Entry 6M3V (X-ray diffraction, 4.60 A resolution (low resolution: residue-level contacts below are approximate; hydrogen-bond / salt-bridge calls are withheld)); this record covers chains I and N of the 18 polymer chains in the assembly.

[Chain I]
Molecule: 355-nt DNA strand
Source organism: other sequences
Sequence (355 nucleotides; numbered 1 to 355; the number before each row is that of its first residue):
     1 CGCTGACGAA AAAAAAAACG CATCCCGGTG CCGAGGCCGC TCAATTGGTC GTAGACAGCT
    61 CTAGCACCGC TTAAACGCAC GTACGCGCTG TCTACCGCGT TTTAACCGCC ACTAGAAGCG
   121 CTTACTAGTC TCCAGGCACG TGTGAGACCG GCACATGAAA AAAAAAATGC ATGCTCGAGT
   181 ATGAAAAAAA AAATCGCATC CCGGTGCCGA GGCCGCTCAA TTGGTCGTAG ACAGCTCTAG
   241 CACCGCTTAA ACGCACGTAC GCGCTGTCTA CCGCGTTTTA ACCGCCACTA GAAGCGCTTA
   301 CTAGTCTCCA GGCACGTGTG AGACCGGCAC ATGAAAAAAA AAACGTCAGC GGTAC
Bound ions: K+ near DC92 (its only coordinating residue here)

[Chain N]
Name: Histone H2B type 1-J
Source organism: Homo sapiens
Reference sequence: P06899 (H2B1J_HUMAN); residues 0-125 here correspond to UniProt positions 1-126 (UniProt number = residue number + 1)
Sequence (126 residues; numbered 0 to 125; the number before each row is that of its first residue; numbering starts at 0):
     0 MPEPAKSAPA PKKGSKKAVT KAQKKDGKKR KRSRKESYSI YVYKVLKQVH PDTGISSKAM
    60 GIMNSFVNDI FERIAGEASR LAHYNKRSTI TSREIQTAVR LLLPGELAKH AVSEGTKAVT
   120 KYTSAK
Not modelled in the structure: 0-30
Curated features (UniProtKB/Swiss-Prot):
  - modified residue: Pro-1 (N-acetylproline), Glu-2 (ADP-ribosyl glutamic acid), Lys-5 (N6-(2-hydroxyisobutyryl)lysine), Ser-6 (ADP-ribosylserine), Lys-11 (N6-(beta-hydroxybutyryl)lysine), Lys-12 (N6-(2-hydroxyisobutyryl)lysine), Ser-14 (Phosphoserine), Lys-15 (N6-acetyllysine), Lys-16 (N6-(beta-hydroxybutyryl)lysine), Lys-20 (N6-(2-hydroxyisobutyryl)lysine), Lys-23 (N6-(2-hydroxyisobutyryl)lysine), Lys-24 (N6-(2-hydroxyisobutyryl)lysine), Lys-34 (N6-(2-hydroxyisobutyryl)lysine), Glu-35 (PolyADP-ribosyl glutamic acid), Ser-36 (Phosphoserine), Lys-43 (N6-(2-hydroxyisobutyryl)lysine), Lys-46 (N6-(2-hydroxyisobutyryl)lysine), Lys-57 (N6,N6-dimethyllysine), Arg-79 (Dimethylated arginine), Lys-85 (N6,N6,N6-trimethyllysine) and 6 more in UniProt
  - glycosylation: Ser-112 (O-linked (GlcNAc) serine)
  - cross-link (Glycyl lysine isopeptide (Lys-Gly)): Lys-5 (interchain with G-Cter in SUMO2), Lys-20 (interchain with G-Cter in SUMO2), Lys-34 (interchain with G-Cter in ubiquitin), Lys-120 (interchain with G-Cter in ubiquitin)

[Chain I / chain N interface]
Pairs across the interface - 16 pairs, chain I then chain N:
  DA34(I) / Ile-54(N)
  DA34(I) / Ser-55(N)
  DA34(I) / Ser-56(N)
  DG35(I) / Tyr-42(N)
  DG35(I) / Gly-53(N)
  DG35(I) / Ile-54(N)
  DC42(I) / Arg-33(N)
  DA43(I) / Arg-33(N)
  DA43(I) / Glu-35(N)
  DA53(I) / Ser-87(N)
  DA53(I) / Thr-88(N)
  DG54(I) / Arg-86(N)
  DG54(I) / Ser-87(N)
  DG54(I) / Thr-88(N)
  DA55(I) / Arg-86(N)
  DG118(I) / Ser-32(N)
Also at the interface, not in a pair above, chain I (10 interface residues in all): DG36, DT41
Also at the interface, not in a pair above, chain N (12 interface residues in all): Lys-85

[Overview]
Chain I and chain N form an interface of 10 and 12 residues respectively.
Chain I is a 355-nt DNA strand (other sequences) and chain N is Histone H2B type 1-J (Homo sapiens); the
structure, 355 bp di-nucleosome harboring cohesive DNA termini, was determined by X-ray diffraction together
with 6LA8, 6LA9 and 6M44 from the same study.
